Entry 2OZA (X-ray diffraction, 2.70 A resolution); this record covers chains A and B.

== Chain A ==
Name: MAP kinase-activated protein kinase 2
Organism: Homo sapiens
Notes: EC 2.7.11.1; fragment: mk2
UniProtKB: P49137 (MAPK2_HUMAN); numbering as in UniProt (aligned over 47-400)
Sequence (356 residues; row label = number of the first residue in the row):
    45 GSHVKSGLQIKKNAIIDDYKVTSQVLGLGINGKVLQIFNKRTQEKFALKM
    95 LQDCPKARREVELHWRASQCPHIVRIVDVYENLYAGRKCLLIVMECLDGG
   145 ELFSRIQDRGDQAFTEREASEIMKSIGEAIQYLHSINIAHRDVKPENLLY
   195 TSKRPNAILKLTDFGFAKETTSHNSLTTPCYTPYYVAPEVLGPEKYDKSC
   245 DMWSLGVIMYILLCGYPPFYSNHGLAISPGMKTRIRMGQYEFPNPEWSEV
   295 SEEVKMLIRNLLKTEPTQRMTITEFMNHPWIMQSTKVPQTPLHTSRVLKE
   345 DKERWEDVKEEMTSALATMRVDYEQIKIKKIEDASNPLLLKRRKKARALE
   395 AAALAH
Unresolved in the structure: 45-50, 270-277, 391-400
Construct notes: insertion (45-46)
What the authors report for this chain:
  - conformationally variable residues (order/disorder transition): Tyr63 to Asn83, Tyr264 to Tyr284, Asp366 to Ala390
  - post-translational modification sites: Thr222, Ser272, Thr334 (citing earlier work)

== Chain B ==
Name: Mitogen-activated protein kinase 14
Organism: Mus musculus
Notes: EC 2.7.11.24; fragment: p38a
UniProtKB: P47811 (MK14_MOUSE); residues 2-360 here = UniProt positions 2-360
Sequence (366 residues; each row starts with the number of its first residue; numbers below 1 keep their minus sign (Met-5 is residue -5)):
    -5 MAHHHHHSQERPTFYRQELNKTIWEVPERYQNLSPVGSGAYGSVCAAFDT
    45 KTGHRVAVKKLSRPFQSIIHAKRTYRELRLLKHMKHENVIGLLDVFTPAR
    95 SLEEFNDVYLVTHLMGADLNNIVKCQKLTDDHVQFLIYQILRGLKYIHSA
   145 DIIHRDLKPSNLAVNEDCELKILDFGLARHTDDEMTGYVATRWYRAPEIM
   195 LNWMHYNQTVDIWSVGCIMAELLTGRTLFPGTDHIDQLKLILRLVGTPGA
   245 ELLKKISSESARNYIQSLAQMPKMNFANVFIGANPLAVDLLEKMLVLDSD
   295 KRITAAQALAHAYFAQYHDPDDEPVADPYDQSFESRDLLIDEWKSLTYDE
   345 VISFVPPPLDQEEMES
Unresolved in the structure: -5 to 5, 173-180, 354-360
Construct notes: insertion (-5 to 1)
What the authors report for this chain:
  - conformationally variable residues (loop rearrangement, side-chain flip): Met109, Gln120
  - post-translational modification sites: Thr180, Tyr182 (citing earlier work)
  - specificity-determining residues: Asp161

== Chain A / chain B interface ==
Pairs across the interface (122; chain A residue first):
  Leu72(A) - Glu12(B)
  Leu72(A) - Lys15(B)
  Leu72(A) - Thr16(B)
  Leu72(A) - Ile17(B)  hydrophobic
  Gly73(A) - Leu13(B)
  Gly73(A) - Asn14(B)  hydrogen bond (backbone-backbone)
  Gly73(A) - Lys15(B)  hydrogen bond (backbone-backbone)
  Ile74(A) - Glu12(B)
  Ile74(A) - Leu13(B)
  Ile74(A) - Asn14(B)  hydrogen bond (backbone-backbone)
  Ile74(A) - Lys15(B)
  Ile74(A) - Pro29(B)  hydrophobic
  Asn75(A) - Glu12(B)
  Asn75(A) - Pro29(B)
  Lys77(A) - Glu12(B)
  Tyr229(A) - Asn272(B)
  Tyr229(A) - Val273(B)
  Tyr229(A) - Ile275(B)  hydrophobic
  Val230(A) - Thr218(B)
  Val230(A) - Arg220(B)
  Val230(A) - Val273(B)  hydrogen bond (backbone-backbone)
  Val230(A) - Phe274(B)  hydrophobic
  Ala231(A) - Arg220(B)  hydrogen bond (backbone-side chain)
  Pro232(A) - Arg220(B)  hydrogen bond (backbone-side chain)
  Glu233(A) - Thr218(B)
  Glu233(A) - Gly219(B)
  Glu233(A) - Arg220(B)  salt bridge
  Leu235(A) - Val117(B)
  Leu235(A) - Cys119(B)
  Leu235(A) - Gln120(B)
  Leu235(A) - Lys121(B)
  Pro237(A) - Lys118(B)
  Tyr240(A) - Lys118(B)
  Pro261(A) - Tyr182(B)
  Phe263(A) - Tyr182(B)  hydrophobic
  Phe263(A) - Val183(B)
  Phe263(A) - Ala184(B)  hydrophobic
  Tyr264(A) - Tyr182(B)
  Tyr264(A) - Val183(B)  hydrogen bond (backbone-backbone)
  Tyr264(A) - Arg186(B)
  Tyr264(A) - Thr226(B)  hydrogen bond (side chain-backbone)
  Tyr264(A) - Asp227(B)  hydrogen bond (side chain-backbone)
  Tyr264(A) - His228(B)  hydrogen bond (side chain-backbone)
  Ser265(A) - Gly181(B)
  Ser265(A) - Arg186(B)  hydrogen bond (backbone-side chain)
  Asn266(A) - Leu171(B)
  Asn266(A) - Gly181(B)  hydrogen bond (backbone-backbone)
  Asn266(A) - Tyr182(B)
  Asn266(A) - Arg189(B)  hydrogen bond
  Arg280(A) - Tyr182(B)  hydrogen bond (backbone-side chain)
  Met281(A) - Tyr182(B)  hydrophobic
  Gln283(A) - Thr226(B)
  Gln283(A) - Asp227(B)
  Tyr284(A) - Ala184(B)  hydrogen bond (side chain-backbone)
  Tyr284(A) - Thr226(B)
  Tyr284(A) - Asp227(B)
  Thr308(A) - Trp187(B)
  Thr308(A) - Pro224(B)  hydrogen bond (side chain-backbone)
  Glu347(A) - Arg57(B)  salt bridge
  Glu347(A) - Gln60(B)  hydrogen bond
  Glu347(A) - Ser61(B)  hydrogen bond
  Arg348(A) - Tyr182(B)
  Glu350(A) - Arg57(B)  hydrogen bond (backbone-side chain)
  Asp351(A) - Arg57(B)  salt bridge
  Asp351(A) - Tyr182(B)
  Val352(A) - Tyr182(B)  hydrophobic
  Glu354(A) - Ala34(B)
  Glu354(A) - Tyr35(B)
  Glu354(A) - Ser56(B)  hydrogen bond
  Glu354(A) - Arg57(B)  salt bridge
  Glu355(A) - Tyr35(B)  hydrogen bond
  Glu355(A) - Tyr182(B)
  Glu355(A) - Val183(B)
  Glu355(A) - Ala184(B)  hydrogen bond (side chain-backbone)
  Thr357(A) - Ser32(B)
  Thr357(A) - Ala34(B)
  Ser358(A) - Ala34(B)
  Ser358(A) - Tyr35(B)
  Ala359(A) - Ala184(B)  hydrophobic
  Ala361(A) - Ser32(B)
  Thr362(A) - Asn114(B)  hydrogen bond
  Thr362(A) - Lys118(B)  hydrogen bond (backbone-side chain)
  Val365(A) - Asn115(B)
  Val365(A) - Cys119(B)  hydrophobic
  Asp366(A) - Asn115(B)  hydrogen bond (backbone-side chain)
  Gln369(A) - Ala111(B)
  Gln369(A) - Asp112(B)  hydrogen bond (side chain-backbone)
  Gln369(A) - Asn115(B)  hydrogen bond
  Ile370(A) - Gly110(B)
  Ile370(A) - Ala111(B)  hydrophobic
  Ile370(A) - Gln120(B)
  Ile370(A) - Asn159(B)
  Ile370(A) - Glu160(B)
  Lys371(A) - Gln120(B)
  Lys371(A) - Glu160(B)
  Ile372(A) - Ile116(B)  hydrophobic
  Ile372(A) - Gln120(B)  hydrogen bond (backbone-side chain)
  Ile372(A) - His126(B)
  Ile372(A) - Val158(B)  hydrophobic
  Ile372(A) - Glu160(B)
  Ile372(A) - Cys162(B)  hydrophobic
  Lys373(A) - His126(B)  hydrogen bond (backbone-side chain)
  Lys373(A) - Glu160(B)  hydrogen bond (backbone-backbone)
  Lys373(A) - Asp161(B)  salt bridge
  Ile375(A) - Asp125(B)
  Ile375(A) - His126(B)
  Ile375(A) - Cys162(B)  hydrophobic
  Ala378(A) - Asp161(B)
  Ser379(A) - Asp161(B)
  Asn380(A) - Phe129(B)
  Asn380(A) - Asp161(B)  hydrogen bond (side chain-backbone)
  Asn380(A) - Glu163(B)
  Pro381(A) - Glu81(B)
  Pro381(A) - Glu163(B)
  Leu382(A) - Glu81(B)  hydrogen bond (backbone-side chain)
  Lys385(A) - Glu81(B)  salt bridge
  Arg386(A) - Tyr132(B)  hydrogen bond
  Arg386(A) - Arg136(B)
  Arg386(A) - Tyr311(B)  hydrogen bond (side chain-backbone)
  Arg386(A) - Asp313(B)
  Arg386(A) - Asp316(B)  salt bridge
  Lys389(A) - Asp313(B)  salt bridge
Other interface residues (no listed pair), chain A (63 interface residues in all): Gly76, Arg131, Glu190, Tyr228, Gly268, Leu269, Glu285, Met363, Arg364, Lys374, Leu383, Ala390
Other interface residues (no listed pair), chain B (72 interface residues in all): Gln11, Gly33, Gly36, His64, Asn82, Leu122, Gln133, Thr185, Met194, Leu195, Met268, Gln310, Glu317
From the paper, about this interface:
  - pairs named by the authors: Gly73(A)-Lys15(B) (backbone contact), Ile74(A)-Asn14(B) (backbone contact), Tyr264(A)-Thr226(B) (hydrogen bond), Tyr284(A)-Ala184(B) (hydrogen bond), Glu347(A)-Gln60(B) (hydrogen bond), Glu347(A)-Ser61(B) (hydrogen bond), Asp351(A)-Arg57(B) (salt bridge), Glu354(A)-Arg57(B) (salt bridge), Glu354(A)-Ala34(B) (hydrogen bond), Glu354(A)-Ser56(B) (hydrogen bond), Glu355(A)-Tyr35(B) (hydrogen bond), Thr362(A)-Asn114(B) (hydrogen bond), Thr362(A)-Lys118(B) (hydrogen bond), Asp366(A)-Asn115(B) (hydrogen bond), Gln369(A)-Asp112(B) (hydrogen bond), Ile372(A)-Gln120(B) (hydrogen bond), Lys373(A)-His126(B) (hydrogen bond), Lys373(A)-Glu160(B) (hydrogen bond), Lys373(A)-Asp161(B) (salt bridge), Asn380(A)-Asp161(B) (hydrogen bond), Leu382(A)-Glu81(B) (hydrogen bond), Arg386(A)-Tyr132(B) (hydrogen bond), Arg386(A)-Asp316(B) (salt bridge), Arg386(A)-Tyr311(B) (hydrogen bond), Lys389(A)-Asp313(B) (salt bridge), Tyr182(B)-Arg280(A) (hydrogen bond), Tyr182(B)-Phe263(A) (pi stacking), Tyr182(B)-Pro261(A) (hydrophobic contact), Tyr182(B)-Tyr264(A) (hydrophobic contact), Tyr182(B)-Met281(A) (hydrophobic contact), Tyr182(B)-Asp351(A) (hydrophobic contact), Tyr182(B)-Val352(A) (hydrophobic contact), Tyr182(B)-Glu355(A) (hydrophobic contact)
  - interface residues, chain A: Tyr228(A), Asp345(A), Asp366(A), Ile370(A), Ile372(A), Ile375(A), Pro381(A)
  - interface residues, chain B: Gln120(B), His126(B), Glu160(B), Gly181(B), Arg220(B), Val273(B)

== Summary ==
The interface between chain A and chain B involves 63 residues on one side and 72 on the other, with 34
hydrogen bonds and 8 salt bridges. Polar pairs include Glu233(A)-Arg220(B), Glu347(A)-Arg57(B) and
Asp351(A)-Arg57(B). The paper describes backbone contacts between Gly73(A) and Lys15(B) and Ile74(A) and
Asn14(B); hydrogen bonds between Tyr264(A) and Thr226(B), Tyr284(A) and Ala184(B) and Glu347(A) and Gln60(B)
among others; salt bridges between Asp351(A) and Arg57(B), Glu354(A) and Arg57(B) and Lys373(A) and Asp161(B)
among others. The paper reports interface residues Tyr228(A), Asp345(A) and Gln120(B) among others; the
specificity determinant Asp161(B).
Here chain A is MAP kinase-activated protein kinase 2 (Homo sapiens) and chain B is Mitogen-activated protein
kinase 14 (Mus musculus). Entry 2OZA (Structure of p38alpha complex) was determined by X-ray diffraction.
